PDB entry 1E2J | X-ray diffraction, 2.50 A resolution | chains A and B

# Chain A (and B)
Name: Thymidine kinase
From: Herpes simplex virus (TYPE 1/STRAIN 17)
Notes: EC 2.7.1.21; chain B of this document is another copy of the same molecule, construct and numbering; everything in this record applies to it too
UniProtKB: P03176 (KITH_HSV11); residue numbers follow UniProt; this construct covers 46-376
Chain sequence (331 residues; row label = number of the first residue in the row):
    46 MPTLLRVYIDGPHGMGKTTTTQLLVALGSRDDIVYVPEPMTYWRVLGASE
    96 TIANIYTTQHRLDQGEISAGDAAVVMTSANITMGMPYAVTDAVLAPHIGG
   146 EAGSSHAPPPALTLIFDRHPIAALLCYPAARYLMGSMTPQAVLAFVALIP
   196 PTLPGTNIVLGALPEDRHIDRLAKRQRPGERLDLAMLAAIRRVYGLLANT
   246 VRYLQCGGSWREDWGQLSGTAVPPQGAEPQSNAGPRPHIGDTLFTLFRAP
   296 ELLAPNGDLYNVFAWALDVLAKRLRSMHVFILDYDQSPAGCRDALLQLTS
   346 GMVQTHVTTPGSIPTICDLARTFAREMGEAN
Unresolved in the structure: 70-74, 150-152, 265-279, 375-376 (chain B: 150-152, 220-225, 268-273, 375-376)
Sequence notes: engineered mutation Asn-125 (Gln in P03176)
Ligand contacts: thymidine (THM): His-58, Glu-83, Trp-88, Ile-97, Ile-100, Tyr-101, Asn-125, Met-128, Tyr-132, Arg-163, Ala-167, Ala-168, Tyr-172, Arg-222, Glu-225

# Interface between chain A and chain B
Pairs across the interface (63):
  Tyr-87(A) / Gln-185(B)
  Tyr-87(A) / Val-307(B)  hydrophobic
  Tyr-87(A) / Phe-308(B)  hydrophobic
  Leu-91(A) / Gln-185(B)  hydrogen bond (backbone-side chain)
  Leu-91(A) / Tyr-305(B)
  Leu-91(A) / Phe-308(B)
  Gly-92(A) / Gln-185(B)  hydrogen bond (backbone-side chain)
  Val-119(A) / Val-119(B)  hydrophobic
  Val-119(A) / Val-120(B)  hydrophobic
  Val-119(A) / Ser-123(B)
  Val-120(A) / Val-119(B)  hydrophobic
  Thr-122(A) / Ser-123(B)
  Thr-122(A) / Ile-126(B)
  Ser-123(A) / Val-119(B)
  Ser-123(A) / Thr-122(B)
  Ile-126(A) / Thr-122(B)
  Ile-126(A) / Ile-126(B)  hydrophobic
  Ile-126(A) / Ala-189(B)  hydrophobic
  Ile-126(A) / Phe-190(B)  hydrophobic
  Met-130(A) / Leu-188(B)
  Met-130(A) / Ala-189(B)  hydrophobic
  Ala-133(A) / Leu-193(B)  hydrophobic
  Val-134(A) / Val-307(B)
  Val-134(A) / Trp-310(B)
  Val-134(A) / Ala-311(B)
  Ala-137(A) / Val-314(B)  hydrophobic
  Val-138(A) / Trp-310(B)
  Val-138(A) / Val-314(B)  hydrophobic
  Gln-185(A) / Leu-91(B)  hydrogen bond (side chain-backbone)
  Gln-185(A) / Gly-92(B)
  Leu-188(A) / Met-130(B)
  Ala-189(A) / Ile-126(B)  hydrophobic
  Ala-189(A) / Met-130(B)  hydrophobic
  Phe-190(A) / Ile-126(B)  hydrophobic
  Leu-193(A) / Ala-133(B)  hydrophobic
  Leu-193(A) / Leu-193(B)  hydrophobic
  Tyr-305(A) / Leu-91(B)
  Tyr-305(A) / Glu-371(B)
  Asn-306(A) / Thr-367(B)
  Asn-306(A) / Glu-371(B)  hydrogen bond (backbone-side chain)
  Val-307(A) / Tyr-87(B)  hydrophobic
  Val-307(A) / Val-134(B)
  Val-307(A) / Glu-371(B)  hydrogen bond (backbone-side chain)
  Val-307(A) / Met-372(B)  hydrophobic
  Phe-308(A) / Tyr-87(B)  hydrophobic
  Phe-308(A) / Leu-91(B)
  Trp-310(A) / Val-134(B)
  Trp-310(A) / Val-138(B)  hydrophobic
  Trp-310(A) / Leu-364(B)  hydrophobic
  Trp-310(A) / Thr-367(B)
  Trp-310(A) / Phe-368(B)
  Ala-311(A) / Val-134(B)
  Val-314(A) / Ala-137(B)  hydrophobic
  Val-314(A) / Val-138(B)  hydrophobic
  Arg-318(A) / Ala-137(B)
  Leu-364(A) / Trp-310(B)  hydrophobic
  Thr-367(A) / Asn-306(B)
  Thr-367(A) / Trp-310(B)
  Phe-368(A) / Trp-310(B)
  Glu-371(A) / Tyr-305(B)
  Glu-371(A) / Asn-306(B)  hydrogen bond (side chain-backbone)
  Glu-371(A) / Val-307(B)  hydrogen bond (side chain-backbone)
  Met-372(A) / Val-307(B)  hydrophobic
Interface residues without a listed pair, chain A (39 interface residues in all): Ala-93, Ala-118, Pro-141, Leu-169, Ala-192, Pro-196, Glu-296, Lys-317
Interface residues without a listed pair, chain B (38 interface residues in all): Ala-118, Pro-141, Leu-169, Ala-192, Pro-196, Glu-296, Lys-317, Arg-318

# Overview
The interface between chain A and chain B involves 39 residues on one side and 38 on the other; the contacts
include 7 hydrogen bonds. Polar contacts include Leu-91(A)/Gln-185(B), Gly-92(A)/Gln-185(B) and
Asn-306(A)/Glu-371(B). Chain A binds thymidine.
Both chains are Thymidine kinase (Herpes simplex virus (TYPE 1/STRAIN 17)). Entry 1E2J (The nucleoside binding
site of Herpes simplex type 1 thymidine kinase analyzed by X-ray crystallography) was determined by X-ray
diffraction together with 1E2H and 1E2I from the same study.
